PDB entry 7YSG | electron microscopy, 3.18 A resolution | chains E and F of the 16 polymer chains in the assembly

Chain E (and F):
Protein: Immunoglobulin heavy constant mu
Source organism: Homo sapiens
Notes: chain F of this document is another copy of the same molecule, construct and numbering; everything in this record applies to it too
Reference sequence: P01871 (IGHM_HUMAN); residues 345-576 here correspond to UniProt positions 222-453 (UniProt number = residue number - 123)
Amino-acid sequence (232 residues; each row starts with the number of its first residue):
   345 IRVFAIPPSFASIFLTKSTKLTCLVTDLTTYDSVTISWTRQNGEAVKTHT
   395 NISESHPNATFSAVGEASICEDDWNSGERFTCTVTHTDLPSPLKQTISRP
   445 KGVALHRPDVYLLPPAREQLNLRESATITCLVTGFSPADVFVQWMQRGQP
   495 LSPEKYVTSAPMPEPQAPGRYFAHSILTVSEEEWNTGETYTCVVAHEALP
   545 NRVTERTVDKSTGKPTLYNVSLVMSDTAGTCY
Disordered / not traced: 569-576
Cystine bridges: Cys-474/Cys-536
Glycans and other covalent adducts: N-acetylglucosamine (NAG) linked to Asn-563
UniProt features mapped onto this chain:
  - glycosylation (N-linked (GlcNAc...) asparagine): Asn-395, Asn-402

How chain E and chain F interact:
Residue-residue contacts - 39 pairs, chain E then chain F:
  Asp-453(E) with Leu-466(F)
  Tyr-455(E) with Ala-460(F), hydrophobic; Glu-462(F); Gln-463(F); Leu-466(F)
  Leu-457(E) with Leu-457(F), hydrophobic; Pro-458(F)
  Pro-458(E) with Leu-457(F)
  Ala-460(E) with Tyr-455(F), hydrophobic
  Glu-462(E) with Tyr-455(F)
  Gln-463(E) with Tyr-455(F)
  Leu-466(E) with Asp-453(F)
  Thr-471(E) with Leu-475(F)
  Thr-473(E) with Leu-457(F)
  Leu-475(E) with Thr-471(F)
  Glu-498(E) with Pro-509(F)
  Lys-499(E) with Pro-509(F)
  Val-501(E) with Met-506(F), hydrophobic; Pro-509(F); Phe-516(F), hydrophobic
  Thr-502(E) with Met-506(F)
  Met-506(E) with Val-501(F), hydrophobic
  Pro-509(E) with Glu-498(F); Val-501(F), hydrophobic
  Gln-510(E) with Lys-499(F); Thr-522(F)
  Phe-516(E) with Val-501(F), hydrophobic; Ile-520(F), hydrophobic
  His-518(E) with His-518(F); Ile-520(F)
  Ile-520(E) with Phe-516(F), hydrophobic; His-518(F)
  Thr-522(E) with Pro-509(F); Gln-510(F), hydrogen bond
  Tyr-562(E) with Val-564(F), hydrophobic; Leu-566(F), hydrophobic
  Val-564(E) with Tyr-562(F), hydrogen bond (backbone-side chain); Val-564(F), hydrophobic
  Leu-566(E) with Leu-561(F), hydrophobic
Other interface residues (no listed pair), chain E (28 interface residues in all): Leu-456, Ser-503, Leu-561
Other interface residues (no listed pair), chain F (28 interface residues in all): Thr-473, Thr-502, Ser-503, Pro-507

Overview:
Chain E and chain F each contribute 28 residues to their interface, with 2 hydrogen bonds. Polar pairs include
Thr-522(E)/Gln-510(F) and Val-564(E)/Tyr-562(F). Covalently linked N-acetylglucosamine: at Asn-563(E).
Chain E and chain F are both Immunoglobulin heavy constant mu (Homo sapiens); the structure, Cryo-EM structure
of human FcmR bound to sIgM, was determined by electron microscopy together with 7YTC, 7YTD and 7YTE from the
same study.
